1PRT - chains E and F of the 6 polymer chains in the assembly; structure by X-ray diffraction, 2.90 A resolution.

Chain E:
Name: Pertussis toxin (subunit S4)
Organism: Bordetella pertussis
UniProt: P0A3R5 (TOX4_BORPE); residues 1-110 here correspond to UniProt positions 43-152 (UniProt number = residue number + 42)
Chain sequence (110 residues; each row starts with the number of its first residue):
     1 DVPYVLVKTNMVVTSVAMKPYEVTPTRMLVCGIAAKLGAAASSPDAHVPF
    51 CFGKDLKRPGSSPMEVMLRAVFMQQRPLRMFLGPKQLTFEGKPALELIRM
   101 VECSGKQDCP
Cystine bridges: Cys31-Cys51, Cys103-Cys109

Chain F:
Name: Pertussis toxin (subunit S5)
Organism: Bordetella pertussis
UniProt: P04981 (TOX5_BORPE); residues 2-99 here correspond to UniProt positions 36-133 (UniProt number = residue number + 34)
Chain sequence (98 residues; row label = number of the first residue in the row):
     2 LPTHLYKNFTVQELALKLKGKNQEFCLTAFMSGRSLVRACLSDAGHEHDT
    52 WFDTMLGFAISAYALKSRIALTVEDSPYPGTPGDLLELQICPLNGYCE
Cystine bridges: Cys27-Cys41, Cys92-Cys98

Interface between chain E and chain F:
Pairs across the interface (26; chain E residue first):
  Thr14(E) - Pro93(F)
  Ser15(E) - Gln90(F)
  Ser15(E) - Ile91(F)  hydrogen bond (side chain-backbone)
  Ser15(E) - Cys92(F)
  Val16(E) - Phe59(F)
  Val16(E) - Gln90(F)
  Val16(E) - Ile91(F)  hydrogen bond (backbone-backbone)
  Ala17(E) - Leu89(F)
  Ala17(E) - Gln90(F)
  Met18(E) - Met56(F)  hydrophobic
  Met18(E) - Phe59(F)  hydrophobic
  Met18(E) - Glu88(F)
  Met18(E) - Leu89(F)  hydrogen bond (backbone-backbone)
  Pro20(E) - Leu87(F)
  Thr26(E) - His49(F)
  Met28(E) - Trp52(F)
  His47(E) - Glu99(F)  salt bridge
  Leu56(E) - His49(F)
  Leu56(E) - Thr51(F)  hydrogen bond (backbone-side chain)
  Leu56(E) - Trp52(F)
  Lys57(E) - His49(F)
  Phe72(E) - Ile91(F)  hydrophobic
  Phe72(E) - Leu94(F)  hydrophobic
  Met73(E) - Leu66(F)  hydrophobic
  Phe89(E) - Gln90(F)
  Glu90(E) - Gln90(F)
Also at the interface, not in a pair above, chain E (20 interface residues in all): Lys19, Pro25, Lys54, Glu65, Arg69
Also at the interface, not in a pair above, chain F (17 interface residues in all): Thr55, Ser62

Summary:
The interface between chain E and chain F involves 20 residues on one side and 17 on the other, with 4
hydrogen bonds and 1 salt bridge. Polar contacts include His47(E)-Glu99(F), Ser15(E)-Ile91(F) and
Leu56(E)-Thr51(F).
Chain E is Pertussis toxin (subunit S4) and chain F is Pertussis toxin (subunit S5), both from Bordetella
pertussis; the structure, The crystal structure of pertussis toxin, was determined by X-ray diffraction.
